Entry 1KB5 (X-ray diffraction, 2.50 A resolution); this record covers chains A and H of the 4 polymer chains in the assembly.

== Chain A ==
Name: KB5-C20 T-cell antigen receptor
Organism: Mus musculus
Notes: fragment: fv fragment, variable domain
Amino-acid sequence (115 residues; each row starts with the number of its first residue; note: 5 numbers in that range are skipped by the numbering (no residue carries them; nothing is unmodelled there)):
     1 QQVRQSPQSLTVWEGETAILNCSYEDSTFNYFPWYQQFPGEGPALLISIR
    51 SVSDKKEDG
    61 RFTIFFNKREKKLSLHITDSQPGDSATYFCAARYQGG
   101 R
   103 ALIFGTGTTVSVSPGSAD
Disulfide bonds: Cys22-Cys90

== Chain H ==
Name: Antibody desire-1
Organism: Mus musculus
Notes: fragment: fab
UniProt: P01865 (GCAM_MOUSE); residues 115-213 here correspond to UniProt positions 1-99 (UniProt number = residue number - 114)
Amino-acid sequence (219 residues; numbered 1 to 213 plus 6 insertion-coded residues; the number before each row is that of its first residue; a row labelled like 82A-82C holds insertion residues (82A, then the next letters in order)):
     1 EVQLQQSGPELEKPGASVKISCKASGYSFTGYNMNWVKQSNGKSLEWIGN
    51 ID
   52A P
    53 YYGGISYNQKFKGRATLTVDKSSSTAYMQL
82A-82C KSL
    83 TSEDSAVYYCARSRTDLY
100J-100K YF
   101 DYWGQGTTLTVSSAKTTAPSVYPLAPVCGDTTGSSVTLGCLVKGYFPEPV
   151 TLTWNSGSLSSGVHTFPAVLQSDLYTLSSSVTVTSSTWPSQSITCNVAHP
   201 ASSTKVDKKIEPR
Disulfide bonds: Cys22-Cys92, Cys140-Cys195

== How chain A and chain H interact ==
Contacting residue pairs - 12 pairs, chain A then chain H:
  Gln1(A) - Tyr53(H)
  Gln2(A) - Gly31(H)  hydrogen bond (side chain-backbone)
  Asp26(A) - Tyr32(H)  hydrogen bond
  Asp26(A) - Arg96(H)  salt bridge
  Tyr94(A) - Arg96(H)
  Tyr94(A) - Thr97(H)  hydrogen bond
  Tyr94(A) - Leu99(H)  hydrophobic
  Gln95(A) - Leu99(H)
  Gly97(A) - Asp98(H)
  Arg101(A) - Asp98(H)  salt bridge
  Arg101(A) - Tyr100(H)
  Ala103(A) - Asp98(H)  hydrogen bond (backbone-side chain)
Interface residues without a listed pair, chain A (10 interface residues in all): Ile105, Phe106
Interface residues without a listed pair, chain H (9 interface residues in all): Tyr54

== Overview ==
Chain A and chain H form an interface of 10 and 9 residues respectively; the contacts include 4 hydrogen bonds
and 2 salt bridges. Polar pairs include Asp26(A)-Arg96(H), Arg101(A)-Asp98(H) and Gln2(A)-Gly31(H).
Here chain A is KB5-C20 T-cell antigen receptor and chain H is Antibody desire-1, both from Mus musculus.
Entry 1KB5 (Murine T-cell receptor variable domain/fab complex) was determined by X-ray diffraction.
